3P56 - chains A and B of the 3 polymer chains in the assembly; structure by X-ray diffraction, 4.06 A resolution (low resolution: residue-level contacts below are approximate; hydrogen-bond / salt-bridge calls are withheld).

# Chain A
Molecule: Ribonuclease H2 subunit A
From: Homo sapiens
Notes: EC 3.1.26.4
UniProtKB: O75792 (RNH2A_HUMAN); numbering as in UniProt (aligned over 1-299)
Chain sequence (299 residues; each row starts with the number of its first residue):
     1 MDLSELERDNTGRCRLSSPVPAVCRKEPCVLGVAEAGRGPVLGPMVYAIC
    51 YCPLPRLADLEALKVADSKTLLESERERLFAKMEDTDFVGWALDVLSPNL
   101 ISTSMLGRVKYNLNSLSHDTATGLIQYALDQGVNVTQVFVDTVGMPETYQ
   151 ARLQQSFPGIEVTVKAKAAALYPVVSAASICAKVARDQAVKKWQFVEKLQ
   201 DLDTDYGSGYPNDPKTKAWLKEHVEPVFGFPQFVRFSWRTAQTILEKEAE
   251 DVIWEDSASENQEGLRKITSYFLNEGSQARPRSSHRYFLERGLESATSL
Unresolved in the structure: 1-9, 67-69, 85-86, 195-204, 258-283
Differences from the reference sequence: engineered mutation Ala34 (Asp in O75792), Ala169 (Asp in O75792)
Swiss-Prot annotation at these positions:
  - binding site (a divalent metal cation): Glu35, Asp141
  - modified residue: Met1 (N-acetylmethionine), Thr204 (Phosphothreonine), Thr216 (Phosphothreonine), Ser257 (Phosphoserine), Ser277 (Phosphoserine)
  - natural variant: Asp2 to Leu3 (sequence variant, change not given here; In AGS4), Gly37 (G37S: In AGS4), Arg108 (R108W: In AGS4), Arg186 (R186W: In AGS4), Phe230 (F230L: In AGS4), Arg235 (R235Q: In AGS4), Thr240 (T240M: In AGS4), Arg291 (R291H: In AGS4)
  - mutagenesis: Asp67 (D67A: Loss of enzyme activity), Lys69 (K69A: Strongly reduced enzyme activity), Asn112 (N112A: Reduced enzyme activity), Tyr210 (Y210A: Strongly reduced enzyme activity; Y210F: Loss of enzyme activity), Thr240 (T240A: Strongly reduced enzyme activity)
What the authors report for this chain:
  - mutagenesis - D34A/D169A: abolished catalytic activity
  - mutagenesis - R266A/K267A: decreased catalytic activity
  - mutagenesis - R266A/K267A: unchanged stability
  - disease-associated variants - R291H (94% reduction): decreased catalytic activity
  - disease-associated variants - R291H: decreased stability

# Chain B
Molecule: Ribonuclease H2 subunit B
From: Homo sapiens
Notes: fragment: rnaseh2b
UniProtKB: Q5TBB1 (RNH2B_HUMAN); residues 2-226 here = UniProt positions 2-226
Chain sequence (237 residues; each row starts with the number of its first residue; numbers below 1 keep their minus sign (Gly-10 is residue -10)):
   -10 GPLGSPEFPGRLAAGVDCGDGVGARQHVFLVSEYLKDASKKMKNGLMFVK
    40 LVNPCSGEGAIYLFNMCLQQLFEVKVFKEKHHSWFINQSVQSGGLLHFAT
    90 PVDPLFLLLHYLIKADKEGKFQPLDQVVVDNVFPNCILLLKLPGLEKLLH
   140 HVTEEKGNPEIDNKKYYKYSKEKTLKWLEKKVNQTVAALKTNNVNVSSRV
   190 QSTAFFSGDQASTDKEEDYIRYAHGLISDYIPKELSD
Unresolved in the structure: -10 to 11, 29-34, 45-49, 107-122, 143-153, 185-205
Differences from the reference sequence: expression tag (-10 to 1)
Swiss-Prot annotation at these positions:
  - modified residue: Ala2 (N-acetylalanine)
  - natural variant: Pro43 (P43H: In AGS2), Leu60 (L60R: In AGS2), Trp73 (W73L: In AGS2), Gly83 (G83S: In AGS2), His86 (H86R: In AGS2), Leu138 (L138F: In AGS2), Ser159 (S159I: In AGS2), Lys162 (K162T: In AGS2), Thr163 (T163I: In AGS2), Ala177 (A177T: In AGS2), Val183 (V183M: In AGS2), Val185 (V185G: In AGS2), 1 further natural variant entry in UniProt
What the authors report for this chain:
  - disease-associated variants - A177T: decreased stability
  - disease-associated variants - A177T: unchanged catalytic activity

# Interface between chain A and chain B
Residue-residue contacts (24; chain A residue first):
  Val227(A) - Phe74(B)
  Val227(A) - Val79(B)
  Phe228(A) - Phe74(B)
  Ile253(A) - His70(B)
  Trp254(A) - His70(B)
  Ser284(A) - Gly214(B)
  Ser284(A) - Leu215(B)
  Ser284(A) - Asp218(B)
  Tyr287(A) - Tyr211(B)
  Phe288(A) - Asp218(B)
  Arg291(A) - Phe66(B)
  Gly292(A) - Lys67(B)
  Leu293(A) - Phe66(B)
  Leu293(A) - Phe87(B)
  Glu294(A) - Lys64(B)
  Glu294(A) - Val65(B)
  Ser295(A) - Lys64(B)
  Ala296(A) - Ile50(B)
  Ala296(A) - Val63(B)
  Ala296(A) - Val65(B)
  Leu299(A) - His16(B)
  Leu299(A) - Phe18(B)
  Leu299(A) - Ile50(B)
  Leu299(A) - His86(B)
Also at the interface, not in a pair above, chain A (18 interface residues in all): Glu255, His285, Thr297, Ser298
Also at the interface, not in a pair above, chain B (18 interface residues in all): Asn42
Interface features reported in the paper:
  - interface residues, chain A: Ser284(A)

# Summary
Chain A and chain B each contribute 18 residues to their interface. UniProt lists divalent metal
cation-binding residues Glu35(A) and Asp141(A) and 5 mutagenesis sites on chain A. From the paper: R266A/K267A
and R291H of chain A reduce catalytic activity; the interface residue Ser284(A); 4 substitutions were tested
in all.
Here chain A is Ribonuclease H2 subunit A and chain B is Ribonuclease H2 subunit B, both from Homo sapiens.
Entry 3P56 (The structure of the human RNase H2 complex defines key interaction interfaces relevant to enzyme
function ...) was determined by X-ray diffraction (same publication as 3P5J).
